PDB entry 7EW4 | electron microscopy, 3.20 A resolution | chains A and S of the 5 polymer chains in the assembly

[Chain A]
Name: Guanine nucleotide-binding protein G(i) subunit alpha-1
Organism: Homo sapiens
UniProt: P63096 (GNAI1_HUMAN); residue numbers follow UniProt; this construct covers 1-354
Sequence (354 residues; row label = number of the first residue in the row):
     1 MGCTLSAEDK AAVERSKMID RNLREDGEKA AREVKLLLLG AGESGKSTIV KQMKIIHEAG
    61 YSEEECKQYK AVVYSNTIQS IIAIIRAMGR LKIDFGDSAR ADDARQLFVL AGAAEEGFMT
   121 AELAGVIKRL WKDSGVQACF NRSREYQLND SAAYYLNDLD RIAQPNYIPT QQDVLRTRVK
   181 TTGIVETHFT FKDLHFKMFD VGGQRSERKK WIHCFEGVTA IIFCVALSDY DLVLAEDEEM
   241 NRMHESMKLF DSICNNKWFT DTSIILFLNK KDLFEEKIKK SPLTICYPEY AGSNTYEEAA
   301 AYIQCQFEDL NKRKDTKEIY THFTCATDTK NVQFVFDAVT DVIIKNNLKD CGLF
Unresolved in the structure: 1, 56-180
Swiss-Prot annotation at these positions:
  - region: K35 to T48 (G1 motif), D173 to T181 (G2 motif), F196 to R205 (G3 motif), I265 to D272 (G4 motif), T324 to T329 (G5 motif)
  - binding site (GTP): E43 to T48, S151, L175 to T181, D200 to Q204, N269 to D272, A326
  - binding site (Mg(2+)): S47, T181
  - modified residue: R178 (ADP-ribosylarginine), Q204 (Deamidated glutamine), C351 (ADP-ribosylcysteine)
  - lipidation: G2 (N-myristoyl glycine), C3 (S-palmitoyl cysteine)
  - natural variant: G40 (G40C: In NEDHISB; G40R: In NEDHISB), G45 (G45D: In NEDHISB), T48 (T48I: In NEDHISB; T48K: In NEDHISB), Q52 (Q52P: In NEDHISB), S75 (deletion: In NEDHISB; uncertain significance), Q172 (deletion: In NEDHISB), D173 (D173V: In NEDHISB), E186 to F189 (deletion: In NEDHISB; uncertain significance), C224 (C224Y: In NEDHISB), K270 (K270N: In NEDHISB; K270R: In NEDHISB), D272 (D272G: In NEDHISB), A326 (A326P: In NEDHISB), 1 further natural variant entry in UniProt
  - mutagenesis: G42 (G42R: Abolishes switch to an activated conformation and dissociation from beta and gamma subunits upon GTP binding. Abolishes interaction with RGS family members), E116 (E116L: Enhances interaction (inactive GDP-bound) with RGS14), Q147 (Q147L: Enhances interaction (inactive GDP-bound) with RGS14), E245 (E245L: Enhances interaction (inactive GDP-bound) with RGS14)

[Chain S]
Name: scFV16
Organism: Homo sapiens
Notes: antibody fragment or engineered binder
Sequence (266 residues; row label = number of the first residue in the row):
     1 DVQLVESGGG LVQPGGSRKL SCSASGFAFS SFGMHWVRQA PEKGLEWVAY ISSGSGTIYY
    61 ADTVKGRFTI SRDDPKNTLF LQMTSLRSED TAMYYCVRSI YYYGSSPFDF WGQGTTLTVS
   121 SGGGGSGGGG SGGGGSDIVM TQATSSVPVT PGESVSISCR SSKSLLHSNG NTYLYWFLQR
   181 PGQSPQLLIY RMSNLASGVP DRFSGSGSGT AFTLTISRLE AEDVGVYYCM QHLEYPLTFG
   241 AGTKLELKAA AENLYFQGHH HHHHHH
Unresolved in the structure: 1, 122-135, 248-266
Cystine bridges: C159-C229

[Chain A / chain S interface]
Residue-residue contacts (19; chain A residue first):
  T4(A) - H167(S)
  S6(A) - H167(S)
  S6(A) - Y173(S)  hydrogen bond
  A7(A) - Y235(S)  hydrophobic
  E8(A) - Y101(S)
  E8(A) - Y173(S)
  E8(A) - Y175(S)  hydrogen bond
  E8(A) - R191(S)  salt bridge
  D9(A) - N169(S)
  A11(A) - Y101(S)  hydrophobic
  A12(A) - Y101(S)
  E14(A) - S52(S)  hydrogen bond
  E14(A) - S53(S)
  E14(A) - G56(S)
  E14(A) - T57(S)  hydrogen bond
  R15(A) - I100(S)
  R15(A) - Y101(S)
  R15(A) - Y102(S)
  M18(A) - S53(S)
Interface residues without a listed pair, chain A (11 interface residues in all): L5
Interface residues without a listed pair, chain S (18 interface residues in all): S31, Y50, G54, P107, H232

[In short]
11 residues of chain A face 18 of chain S across their interface, with 4 hydrogen bonds and 1 salt bridge.
Polar contacts include E8(A)-R191(S), S6(A)-Y173(S) and E8(A)-Y175(S). UniProt lists 24 GTP-binding residues,
Mg2+-binding residues S47(A) and T181(A) and 4 mutagenesis sites on chain A.
Chain A is Guanine nucleotide-binding protein G(i) subunit alpha-1 and chain S is scFV16, both from Homo
sapiens; the structure, Cryo-EM structure of CYM-5541-bound Sphingosine 1-phosphate receptor 3 in complex with
Gi protein, was determined by electron microscopy, deposited together with 7EW2 and 7EW3.
